Entry 4C2T (X-ray diffraction, 4.00 A resolution); this record covers chains A and N of the 4 polymer chains in the assembly.

[Chain A]
Molecule: DNA helicase II
Organism: Deinococcus radiodurans
Notes: EC 3.6.4.12
UniProtKB: Q9RTI9 (Q9RTI9_DEIRA); residues 1-745 here = UniProt positions 1-745
Chain sequence (745 residues; row label = number of the first residue in the row):
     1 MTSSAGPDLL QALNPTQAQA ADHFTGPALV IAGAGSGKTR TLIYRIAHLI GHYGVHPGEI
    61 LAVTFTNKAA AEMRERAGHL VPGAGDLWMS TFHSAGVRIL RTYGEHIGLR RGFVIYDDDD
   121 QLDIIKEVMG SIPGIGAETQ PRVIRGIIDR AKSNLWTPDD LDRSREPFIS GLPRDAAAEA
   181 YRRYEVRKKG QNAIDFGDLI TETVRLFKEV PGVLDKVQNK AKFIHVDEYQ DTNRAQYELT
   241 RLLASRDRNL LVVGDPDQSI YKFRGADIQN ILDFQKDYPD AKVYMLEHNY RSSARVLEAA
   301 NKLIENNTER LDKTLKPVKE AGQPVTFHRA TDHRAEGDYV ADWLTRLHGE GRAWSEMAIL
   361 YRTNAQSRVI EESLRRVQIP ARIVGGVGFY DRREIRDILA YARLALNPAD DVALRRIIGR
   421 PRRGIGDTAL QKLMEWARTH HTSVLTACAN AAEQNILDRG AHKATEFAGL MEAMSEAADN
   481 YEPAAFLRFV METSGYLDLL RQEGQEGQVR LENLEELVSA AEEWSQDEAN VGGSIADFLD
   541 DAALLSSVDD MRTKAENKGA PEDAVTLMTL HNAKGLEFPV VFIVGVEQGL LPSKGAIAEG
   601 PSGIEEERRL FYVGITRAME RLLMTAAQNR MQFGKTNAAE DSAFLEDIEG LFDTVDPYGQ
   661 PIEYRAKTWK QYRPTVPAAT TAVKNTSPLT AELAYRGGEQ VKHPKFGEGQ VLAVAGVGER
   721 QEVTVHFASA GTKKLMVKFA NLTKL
Disordered / not traced: 1-4, 548-549, 556-561, 663-745
Metal / ion sites: Mg2+: Thr-39, Glu-228 (together with AMP-PNP)
Ligand contacts: AMP-PNP (ANP; phosphoaminophosphonic acid-adenylate ester): Ala-12, Leu-13, Asn-14, Gln-17, Gly-33, Ala-34, Gly-35, Ser-36, Gly-37, Lys-38, Thr-39, Arg-40, Glu-228, Gln-258, Tyr-290, Arg-291, Gly-575, Glu-577, Arg-617
What the authors report for this chain:
  - mutagenesis - G426T: decreased catalytic activity on 5'- and 3'-tailed dsDNA
  - mutagenesis - G424T, G424T/G426T: increased catalytic activity on 3'-tailed dsDNA
  - mutagenesis - G424T: decreased catalytic activity (5'-3' helicase activity)
  - mutagenesis - G424T (3-4 fold), G424T/G426T (3-4 fold): decreased binding to 3'- and 5'-tailed dsDNA

[Chain N]
Molecule: DNA strand rev28
Sequence (28 nucleotides; row label = number of the first residue in the row):
     1 GGTACGACCT GCGAGCACTG CTTTTTTT
Disordered / not traced: 26-28

[Chain A / chain N interface]
Pairs across the interface - 4 pairs, chain A then chain N:
  Arg-393(A) / DA4(N)  salt bridge to the phosphate
  Met-631(A) / DG1(N)  sugar contact
  Phe-633(A) / DG1(N)  base contact
  Gly-634(A) / DG1(N)  hydrogen bond to the base
Interface residues without a listed pair, chain A (7 interface residues in all): Lys-126, Arg-416, Arg-459
Interface residues without a listed pair, chain N (4 interface residues in all): DC5, DG13

[Summary]
7 residues of chain A face 4 of chain N across their interface; the contacts include 1 hydrogen bond and 1
salt bridge. Polar contacts include Gly-634(A)/DG1(N) and Arg-393(A)/DA4(N). The paper reports that G424T and
G424T/G426T of chain A increase catalytic activity on 3'-tailed dsDNA; G424T and G424T/G426T of chain A reduce
binding to 3'- and 5'-tailed dsDNA.
Here chain A is DNA helicase II (Deinococcus radiodurans) and chain N is DNA strand rev28. Entry 4C2T (Crystal
structure of full length Deinococcus radiodurans UvrD in complex with DNA) was determined by X-ray diffraction
(same publication as 4C30).
